7JJI - chains A and B of the 3 polymer chains in the assembly; structure by electron microscopy, 3.60 A resolution.

[Chain A (and B)]
Protein: Spike glycoprotein
From: Severe acute respiratory syndrome coronavirus 2
Notes: chain B of this document is another copy of the same molecule, construct and numbering; everything in this record applies to it too
Reference sequence: P0DTC2 (SPIKE_SARS2); numbering as in UniProt (aligned over 1-1273)
Chain sequence (1273 residues; row label = number of the first residue in the row):
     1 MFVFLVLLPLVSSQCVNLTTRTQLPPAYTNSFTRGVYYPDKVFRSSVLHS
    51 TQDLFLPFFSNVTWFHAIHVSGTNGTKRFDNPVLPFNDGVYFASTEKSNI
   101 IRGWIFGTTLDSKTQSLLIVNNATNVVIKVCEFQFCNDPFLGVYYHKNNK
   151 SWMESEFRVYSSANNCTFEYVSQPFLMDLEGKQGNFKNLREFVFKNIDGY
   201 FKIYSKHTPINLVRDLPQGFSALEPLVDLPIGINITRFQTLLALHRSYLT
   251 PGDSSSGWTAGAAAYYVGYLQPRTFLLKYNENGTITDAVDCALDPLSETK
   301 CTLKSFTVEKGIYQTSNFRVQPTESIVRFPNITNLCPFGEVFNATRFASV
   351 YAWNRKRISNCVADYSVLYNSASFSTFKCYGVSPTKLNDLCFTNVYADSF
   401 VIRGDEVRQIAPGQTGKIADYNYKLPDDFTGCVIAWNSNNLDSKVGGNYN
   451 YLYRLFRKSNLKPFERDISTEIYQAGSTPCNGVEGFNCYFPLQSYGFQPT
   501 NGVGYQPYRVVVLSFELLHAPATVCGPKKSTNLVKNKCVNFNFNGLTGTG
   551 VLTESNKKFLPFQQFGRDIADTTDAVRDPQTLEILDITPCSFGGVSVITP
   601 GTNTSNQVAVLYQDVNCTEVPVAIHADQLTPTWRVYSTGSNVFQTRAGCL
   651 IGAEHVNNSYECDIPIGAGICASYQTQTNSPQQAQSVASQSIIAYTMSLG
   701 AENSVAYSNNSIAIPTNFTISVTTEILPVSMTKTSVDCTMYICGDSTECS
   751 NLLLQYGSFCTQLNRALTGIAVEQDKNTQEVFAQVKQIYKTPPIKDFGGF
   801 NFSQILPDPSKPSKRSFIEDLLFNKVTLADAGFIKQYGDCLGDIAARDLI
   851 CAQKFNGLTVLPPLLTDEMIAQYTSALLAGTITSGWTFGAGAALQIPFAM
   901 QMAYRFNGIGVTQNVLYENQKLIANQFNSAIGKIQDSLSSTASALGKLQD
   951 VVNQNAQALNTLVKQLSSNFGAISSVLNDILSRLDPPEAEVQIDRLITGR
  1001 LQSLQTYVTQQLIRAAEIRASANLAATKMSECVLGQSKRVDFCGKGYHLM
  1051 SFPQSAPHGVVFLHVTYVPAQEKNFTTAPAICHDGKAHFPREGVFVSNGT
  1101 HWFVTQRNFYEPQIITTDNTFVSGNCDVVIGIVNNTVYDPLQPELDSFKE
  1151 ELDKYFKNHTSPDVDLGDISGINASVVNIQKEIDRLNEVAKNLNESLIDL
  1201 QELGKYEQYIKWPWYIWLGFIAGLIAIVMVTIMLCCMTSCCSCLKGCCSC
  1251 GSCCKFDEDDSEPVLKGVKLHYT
Disordered / not traced: 1-13, 619-631, 678-688, 1147-1273
Disulfides: C15-C136, C131-C166, C291-C301, C336-C361, C379-C432, C391-C525, C480-C488, C538-C590, C617-C649, C662-C671, C738-C760, C743-C749, C840-C851, C1032-C1043, C1082-C1126
Covalent attachments: N-acetylglucosamine (NAG) linked to N17, N61, N122, N149, N165, N234, N282, N331, N343, N616, N709, N717, N801, N1074, N1098, N1134
Construct notes: engineered mutation Q682 (Arg in P0DTC2), Q683 (Arg in P0DTC2), Q685 (Arg in P0DTC2), P986 (Lys in P0DTC2), P987 (Val in P0DTC2)
Ligand contacts:
  - linoleic acid (EIC), molecule 1: C336, F338, V341, F342, I358, A363, Y365, L368, Y369, A372, F374, F377, L387, F392, V395, I434, L513, V524
  - linoleic acid (EIC), molecule 2: R408, Q409, G416, K417
  - Polysorbate 80 (VCG; 2-hydroxyethyl 2-deoxy-3,5-bis-O-(2-hydroxyethyl)-6-O-(2-{[(9E)-octadec-9-enoyl]oxy}ethyl)-alpha-L-xylo-hexofuranoside): I101, R102, G103, W104, I119, N121, V126, I128, F168, Y170, S172, R190, F192, H207, L226, V227, L229
Swiss-Prot annotation at these positions:
  - region: N280 to C301 (Putative superantigen), R403 to D405 (Integrin-binding motif), N448 to F456 (Immunodominant HLA epitope recognized by the CD8+), P681, A684 (Putative superantigen), S816 to Y837 (Fusion peptide 1), K835 to F855 (Fusion peptide 2), D1163 to E1202 (Heptad repeat 2)
  - motif: M1237 to C1241 (Binding to host endocytosis trafficking protein SNX27), D1257 to E1262 (Diacidic ER export motif (host COPII)), S1261 to G1267 (Binding to host plasma membrane localising/FERM domain proteins), K1269 to T1273 (KxHxx, ER retrieval signal (COPI))
  - site: R815, S816 (Cleavage)
  - lipidation (S-palmitoyl cysteine): C1235, C1236, C1240, C1241, C1243, C1247, C1248, C1250, C1253, C1254
  - glycosylation: N17 (N-linked (GlcNAc...) (complex) asparagine), N61 (N-linked (GlcNAc...) (hybrid) asparagine), N74 (N-linked (GlcNAc...) (complex) asparagine), N122 (N-linked (GlcNAc...) (hybrid) asparagine), N149 (N-linked (GlcNAc...) (complex) asparagine), N165 (N-linked (GlcNAc...) (complex) asparagine), N234 (N-linked (GlcNAc...) (high mannose) asparagine), N282 (N-linked (GlcNAc...) (complex) asparagine), T323 (O-linked (GalNAc) threonine), S325 (O-linked (HexNAc...) serine), N331 (N-linked (GlcNAc...) (complex) asparagine), N343 (N-linked (GlcNAc...) (complex) asparagine), N603 (N-linked (GlcNAc...) (hybrid) asparagine), N616 (N-linked (GlcNAc...) (complex) asparagine), N657 (N-linked (GlcNAc...) (complex) asparagine), T676 (O-linked (GlcNAc...) threonine), T678 (O-linked (GlcNAc...) threonine), N709 (N-linked (GlcNAc...) (high mannose) asparagine), N717 (N-linked (GlcNAc...) (hybrid) asparagine), N801 (N-linked (GlcNAc...) (hybrid) asparagine) and 6 more in UniProt
From the paper describing this entry:
  - binding site for linoleic acid: R408, Q409
  - binding site for Polysorbate 80: R190, H207

[Chain A / chain B interface]
Residue-residue contacts (212; chain A residue first):
  K41(A) - H519(B)
  K41(A) - F562(B)
  K41(A) - Q563(B)
  V42(A) - Q563(B)  hydrogen bond (backbone-side chain)
  V42(A) - F565(B)
  V42(A) - R567(B)
  F43(A) - K557(B)
  F43(A) - K558(B)
  F43(A) - F559(B)  hydrophobic
  F43(A) - Q563(B)
  F43(A) - F565(B)  hydrogen bond (backbone-backbone)
  F43(A) - G566(B)
  F43(A) - R567(B)  hydrogen bond (backbone-backbone)
  R44(A) - D571(B)  salt bridge
  K113(A) - S469(B)
  K113(A) - E471(B)  salt bridge
  Q115(A) - I468(B)
  E132(A) - I468(B)
  N165(A) - I468(B)
  T167(A) - R466(B)  hydrogen bond
  D198(A) - P463(B)
  D198(A) - F464(B)
  G199(A) - P463(B)
  Y200(A) - R355(B)  hydrogen bond
  Y200(A) - Y396(B)
  E224(A) - F562(B)
  P225(A) - F562(B)
  P230(A) - R355(B)
  P230(A) - Y396(B)
  G232(A) - F464(B)
  G232(A) - E465(B)
  G232(A) - R466(B)  hydrogen bond (backbone-backbone)
  Y369(A) - G416(B)  hydrogen bond (side chain-backbone)
  Y369(A) - K417(B)  hydrogen bond (backbone-side chain)
  Y369(A) - D420(B)  hydrogen bond
  Y369(A) - Y421(B)  hydrophobic
  Y369(A) - L455(B)
  N370(A) - L455(B)
  N370(A) - Q493(B)  hydrogen bond
  S373(A) - D405(B)  hydrogen bond
  S373(A) - Y505(B)
  F374(A) - D405(B)
  F374(A) - R408(B)  hydrogen bond (backbone-side chain)
  S375(A) - D405(B)
  S375(A) - R408(B)
  F377(A) - R408(B)
  P384(A) - G413(B)
  P384(A) - T415(B)
  T385(A) - G413(B)
  T385(A) - T415(B)
  D427(A) - P986(B)
  D427(A) - P987(B)
  D737(A) - S316(B)
  D737(A) - N317(B)  hydrogen bond (side chain-backbone)
  D737(A) - R319(B)  salt bridge
  T739(A) - R319(B)
  M740(A) - R319(B)
  M740(A) - S591(B)
  D745(A) - T549(B)
  D745(A) - P589(B)
  D745(A) - C590(B)  hydrogen bond (side chain-backbone)
  D745(A) - S591(B)  hydrogen bond
  N751(A) - Q52(B)  hydrogen bond
  L754(A) - Q52(B)
  Q755(A) - S968(B)
  Q755(A) - N969(B)  hydrogen bond
  Y756(A) - F970(B)  hydrophobic
  Y756(A) - Q1002(B)  hydrogen bond
  S758(A) - Q965(B)
  F759(A) - Q965(B)
  F759(A) - F970(B)  hydrophobic
  F759(A) - S1003(B)
  Q762(A) - Q965(B)  hydrogen bond
  Q762(A) - T1006(B)
  R765(A) - Q957(B)  hydrogen bond
  Q784(A) - K1045(B)  hydrogen bond
  K786(A) - G700(B)
  K786(A) - A701(B)  hydrogen bond (backbone-backbone)
  Q787(A) - A701(B)
  Q787(A) - N703(B)  hydrogen bond
  I788(A) - L699(B)
  I788(A) - A701(B)  hydrogen bond (backbone-backbone)
  I788(A) - E702(B)
  I788(A) - N703(B)  hydrogen bond (backbone-backbone)
  Y789(A) - N703(B)
  Y789(A) - S704(B)
  Y789(A) - V705(B)  hydrophobic
  K790(A) - E702(B)  salt bridge
  K790(A) - N703(B)  hydrogen bond (backbone-backbone)
  I794(A) - A706(B)
  I794(A) - Y707(B)
  D796(A) - Y707(B)  hydrogen bond (backbone-side chain)
  F797(A) - Y707(B)  hydrophobic
  G832(A) - R646(B)
  I834(A) - Q613(B)
  I834(A) - Q644(B)
  I834(A) - T645(B)
  I834(A) - R646(B)
  K835(A) - F592(B)
  K835(A) - D614(B)
  Q836(A) - F592(B)
  Q836(A) - D614(B)
  Q836(A) - N616(B)
  Y837(A) - V551(B)
  Y837(A) - T588(B)  hydrogen bond
  Y837(A) - P589(B)  hydrogen bond (side chain-backbone)
  Y837(A) - F592(B)  hydrophobic
  Y837(A) - R634(B)
  L841(A) - T553(B)
  L841(A) - T588(B)
  G842(A) - D586(B)
  G842(A) - T588(B)
  D843(A) - D586(B)  hydrogen bond (backbone-side chain)
  K854(A) - F592(B)
  F855(A) - P589(B)  hydrophobic
  F855(A) - S591(B)
  F855(A) - F592(B)  hydrophobic
  G857(A) - N317(B)
  T859(A) - Q613(B)
  L861(A) - Q314(B)
  L861(A) - Q613(B)
  P862(A) - A647(B)  hydrophobic
  P863(A) - G667(B)
  P863(A) - A668(B)  hydrogen bond (backbone-backbone)
  L864(A) - P665(B)  hydrophobic
  L864(A) - G667(B)
  L864(A) - A668(B)
  L864(A) - G669(B)  hydrogen bond (backbone-backbone)
  L864(A) - I670(B)
  L864(A) - C671(B)  hydrophobic
  L864(A) - M697(B)
  T866(A) - R646(B)
  T866(A) - A668(B)
  T866(A) - G669(B)
  E868(A) - R646(B)  salt bridge
  M869(A) - M697(B)  hydrophobic
  M869(A) - L699(B)
  Q872(A) - L699(B)
  Y873(A) - L699(B)  hydrophobic
  T883(A) - V705(B)
  T883(A) - Y707(B)
  W886(A) - R1107(B)
  T887(A) - Y1047(B)
  A890(A) - G1046(B)
  A890(A) - P1069(B)
  G891(A) - V1068(B)
  L894(A) - A713(B)
  L894(A) - P715(B)
  L894(A) - E1072(B)
  Q895(A) - S711(B)  hydrogen bond
  Q895(A) - I712(B)
  Q895(A) - A713(B)  hydrogen bond (backbone-backbone)
  Q895(A) - N1074(B)
  I896(A) - Y707(B)
  I896(A) - S711(B)
  P897(A) - Y707(B)  hydrophobic
  P897(A) - N709(B)
  P897(A) - S711(B)
  P897(A) - T1077(B)
  F898(A) - Y707(B)  hydrogen bond (backbone-side chain)
  M900(A) - T1077(B)
  M900(A) - A1078(B)
  M900(A) - P1079(B)
  Y904(A) - G1093(B)  hydrogen bond (side chain-backbone)
  Y904(A) - V1094(B)
  Y904(A) - R1107(B)
  Q913(A) - F1089(B)
  Q913(A) - P1090(B)  hydrogen bond (side chain-backbone)
  Q913(A) - F1121(B)
  N914(A) - F1089(B)
  N914(A) - S1123(B)  hydrogen bond
  Y917(A) - P1079(B)  hydrophobic
  Y917(A) - F1089(B)  hydrophobic
  E918(A) - S1123(B)
  E918(A) - G1124(B)
  E918(A) - V1128(B)
  Q920(A) - I1130(B)
  V963(A) - A570(B)
  S967(A) - A570(B)
  S967(A) - D571(B)
  V976(A) - D571(B)
  N978(A) - T547(B)  hydrogen bond (side chain-backbone)
  N978(A) - G548(B)
  D979(A) - L518(B)
  D979(A) - L546(B)
  L981(A) - K386(B)  hydrogen bond (backbone-side chain)
  S982(A) - K386(B)
  S982(A) - L390(B)
  S982(A) - G545(B)  hydrogen bond (side chain-backbone)
  S982(A) - T547(B)
  R983(A) - V382(B)
  R983(A) - S383(B)  hydrogen bond (backbone-backbone)
  R983(A) - K386(B)
  R983(A) - L517(B)
  L984(A) - S383(B)
  L984(A) - K386(B)
  D985(A) - S383(B)  hydrogen bond (backbone-side chain)
  D985(A) - T385(B)
  D994(A) - G971(B)
  Q1005(A) - Q1002(B)  hydrogen bond
  Q1005(A) - T1006(B)
  L1012(A) - Q1010(B)
  L1012(A) - I1013(B)  hydrophobic
  I1013(A) - I1013(B)  hydrophobic
  S1030(A) - V1040(B)
  S1030(A) - D1041(B)  hydrogen bond
  E1031(A) - R1039(B)
  E1031(A) - V1040(B)  hydrogen bond (side chain-backbone)
  E1031(A) - D1041(B)  hydrogen bond (side chain-backbone)
  R1039(A) - R1039(B)
  L1141(A) - L1141(B)  hydrophobic
  L1145(A) - L1145(B)  hydrophobic
Also at the interface, not in a pair above, chain A (134 interface residues in all): V47, D228, I233, N234, N282, Y365, A372, T376, G413, V503, S735, T761, P792, G798, F833, C840, A846, C851, V860, L865, S884, A892, A893, K921, K964, L966, S975, E988, T1009, L1034, G1035
Also at the interface, not in a pair above, chain B (146 interface residues in all): T274, T302, G381, R403, Q414, V503, A520, L560, Q564, I569, T572, D574, V615, G648, C662, I666, S708, N710, T961, D985, T1009, F1042, V1129

[In short]
134 residues of chain A face 146 of chain B across their interface; the contacts include 47 hydrogen bonds and
5 salt bridges. Among the polar pairs are R44(A)-D571(B), K113(A)-E471(B) and D737(A)-R319(B). From the paper:
a binding site for linoleic acid at R408(A) and Q409(A); a binding site for Polysorbate 80 at R190(A) and
H207(A).
Chain A and chain B are both Spike glycoprotein (Severe acute respiratory syndrome coronavirus 2); the
structure, Structure of SARS-CoV-2 3Q-2P full-length prefusion spike trimer (C3 symmetry), was determined by
electron microscopy, deposited together with 7JJJ.
